Entry 6C2S (X-ray diffraction, 2.85 A resolution); this record covers chains V and D of the 4 polymer chains in the assembly.

== Chain V ==
Molecule: 23-nt DNA strand
Sequence (23 nucleotides; row label = number of the first residue in the row):
     1 TATAGTTATAGAGTATAACAATA

== Chain D ==
Protein: Transcriptional regulator, MarR family
Source organism: Rhodopseudomonas palustris (strain ATCC BAA-98 / CGA009)
UniProtKB: Q6N8V9 (Q6N8V9_RHOPA); residues 1-183 here = UniProt positions 1-183
Chain sequence (186 residues; numbered -2 to 183; the number before each row is that of its first residue; numbers below 1 keep their minus sign (Ser-2 is residue -2)):
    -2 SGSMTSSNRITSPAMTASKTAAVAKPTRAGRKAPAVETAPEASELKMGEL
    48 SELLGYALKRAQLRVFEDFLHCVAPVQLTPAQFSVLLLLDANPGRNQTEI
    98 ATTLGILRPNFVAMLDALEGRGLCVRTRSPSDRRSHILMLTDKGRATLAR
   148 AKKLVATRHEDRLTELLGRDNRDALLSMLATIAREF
Disordered / not traced: -2 to 39, 182-183
Construct notes: expression tag (-2 to 0)
From the paper describing this entry:
  - binding site for the 23-nt DNA strand: Gln94, Pro106, Asn107, Arg123, Ser128, Arg131, Ser132, His133
  - binding site for the 23-nt DNA strand: Lys56, Arg125, Arg130
  - mutagenesis - R131A: abolished binding to the 23-nt DNA strand
  - mutagenesis - K56A, Q94A, R125A, R130A: decreased binding to the 23-nt DNA strand
  - mutagenesis - N107A: unchanged binding to the 23-nt DNA strand
  - mutagenesis - T76A (Tm change 10 degC): decreased stability

== Interface between chain V and chain D ==
Pairs across the interface (21; chain V residue first):
  DA2(V) - Arg131(D)  base contact
  DT3(V) - Arg131(D)  hydrogen bond to the base
  DA4(V) - Asn93(D)  phosphate contact
  DA4(V) - Thr95(D)  sugar contact
  DA4(V) - Arg105(D)  salt bridge to the phosphate
  DA4(V) - Arg131(D)  phosphate contact
  DA4(V) - Ser132(D)  phosphate contact
  DG5(V) - Asn93(D)  phosphate contact
  DG5(V) - Gln94(D)  hydrogen bond to the phosphate
  DG5(V) - Thr95(D)  hydrogen bond to the phosphate
  DG5(V) - Arg131(D)  sugar contact
  DG5(V) - His133(D)  hydrogen bond to the phosphate
  DT6(V) - Gln94(D)  hydrogen bond to the phosphate
  DT6(V) - Arg105(D)  base contact
  DT6(V) - Pro106(D)  base contact
  DT6(V) - Val109(D)  phosphate contact
  DT6(V) - Arg123(D)  salt bridge to the phosphate
  DT6(V) - His133(D)  salt bridge to the phosphate
  DT7(V) - Pro106(D)  base contact
  DT7(V) - Val109(D)  base contact
  DA8(V) - Pro106(D)  base contact

== In short ==
Chain V and chain D form an interface of 7 and 10 residues respectively, with 5 hydrogen bonds and 3 salt
bridges. Polar pairs include DT3(V)-Arg131(D), DG5(V)-Gln94(D) and DG5(V)-Thr95(D). From the paper: a binding
site for the 23-nt DNA strand at Gln94(D), Pro106(D) and Asn107(D) among others; K56A, Q94A and R125A of chain
D, among others, reduce binding to the 23-nt DNA strand; 7 substitutions were tested in all.
Here chain V is a 23-nt DNA strand and chain D is Transcriptional regulator, MarR family (Rhodopseudomonas
palustris (strain ATCC BAA-98 / CGA009)). Entry 6C2S (Transcriptional repressor, CouR, bound to a 23-mer DNA
duplex) was determined by X-ray diffraction (same publication as 6C28 and 6C9T).
